1AOI - chains J and G of the 10 polymer chains in the assembly; structure by X-ray diffraction, 2.80 A resolution.

Chain J:
Molecule: Palindromic 146 bp DNA repeat 8/9 from human x-chromosome alpha satellite DNA
Sequence (146 nucleotides; each row starts with the number of its first residue):
   147 ATCAATATCCACCTGCAGATTCTACCAAAAGTGTATTTGGAAACTGCTCC
   197 ATCAAAAGGCATGTTCAGCTGAATTCAGCTGAACATGCCTTTTGATGGAG
   247 CAGTTTCCAAATACACTTTTGGTAGAATCTGCAGGTGGATATTGAT

Chain G:
Molecule: Histone H2A
From: Xenopus laevis
Notes: fragment: histone h2a
Reference sequence: P06897 (H2A1_XENLA); residues 4-119 here = UniProt positions 4-119
Amino-acid sequence (116 residues; row label = number of the first residue in the row):
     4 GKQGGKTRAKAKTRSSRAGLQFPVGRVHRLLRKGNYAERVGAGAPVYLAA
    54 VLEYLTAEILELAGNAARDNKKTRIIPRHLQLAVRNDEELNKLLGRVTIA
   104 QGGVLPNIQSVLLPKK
Disordered / not traced: 4-11
Differences from the reference sequence: conflict Arg99 (Gly in P06897)
UniProt features mapped onto this chain:
  - modified residue (N6-(2-hydroxyisobutyryl)lysine): Lys75, Lys119

How chain J and chain G interact:
Pairs across the interface (11):
  DT166(J) with Arg77(G), salt bridge to the phosphate
  DA175(J) with Arg32(G), hydrogen bond to the phosphate
  DA176(J) with Gly28(G), phosphate contact; Arg29(G), phosphate contact; Arg32(G), salt bridge to the phosphate
  DG177(J) with Ala14(G), phosphate contact; Thr16(G), phosphate contact; Arg17(G), salt bridge to the phosphate
  DT178(J) with Ala14(G), phosphate contact; Arg20(G), salt bridge to the phosphate
  DG185(J) with Arg42(G), sugar contact
Also at the interface, not in a pair above, chain J (9 interface residues in all): DA165, DG179, DT184
Also at the interface, not in a pair above, chain G (11 interface residues in all): Ala12, Lys15

In short:
9 residues of chain J and 11 residues of chain G are in contact; the contacts include 1 hydrogen bond and 4
salt bridges. Among the polar pairs are DA175(J)-Arg32(G), DT166(J)-Arg77(G) and DA176(J)-Arg32(G).
Chain J is Palindromic 146 bp DNA repeat 8/9 from human x-chromosome alpha satellite DNA and chain G is
Histone H2A (Xenopus laevis); the structure, Complex between nucleosome core particle (h3,h4,h2a,h2b) and 146
bp long DNA fragment, was determined by X-ray diffraction.
